Entry 2ORQ (X-ray diffraction, 2.10 A resolution); this record covers chain A.

# Chain A
Name: Nitric oxide synthase, inducible
From: Mus musculus
Notes: EC 1.14.13.39; fragment: oxygenase domain 114-498
Reference sequence: P29477 (NOS2_MOUSE); residues 114-498 here = UniProt positions 114-498
Amino-acid sequence (389 residues; numbered 114 to 502; the number before each row is that of its first residue):
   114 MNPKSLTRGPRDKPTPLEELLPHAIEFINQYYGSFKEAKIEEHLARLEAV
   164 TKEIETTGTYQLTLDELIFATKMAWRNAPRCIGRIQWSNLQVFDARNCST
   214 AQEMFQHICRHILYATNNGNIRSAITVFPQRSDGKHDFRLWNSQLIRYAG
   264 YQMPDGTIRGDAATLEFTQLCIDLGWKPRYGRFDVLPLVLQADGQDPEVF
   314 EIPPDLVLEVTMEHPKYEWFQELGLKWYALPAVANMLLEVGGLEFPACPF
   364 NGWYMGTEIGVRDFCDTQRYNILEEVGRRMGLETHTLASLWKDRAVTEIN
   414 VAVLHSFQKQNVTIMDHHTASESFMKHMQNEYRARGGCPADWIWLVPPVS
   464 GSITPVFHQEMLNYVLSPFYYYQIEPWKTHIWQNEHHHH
Not modelled in the structure: 266, 326-335, 372-412, 446-477, 498-502
Construct notes: expression tag (499-502)
Metal / ion sites: heme Fe: C194 (together with 4-(1H-imidazol-1-yl)phenol)
Residues lining bound ligands:
  - heme (HEM): T184, W188, A191, P192, R193, C194, I195, G196, Q199, L203, S236, M349, F363, N364, G365, W366, M368, M428, Y483, Y485
  - 1-(1,3-benzodioxol-5-yl)methanamine (MR1): W366, Y367, M368, E371
  - 4-(1H-imidazol-1-yl)phenol (MSR): C194, Q257, P344, A345, V346, F363, N364, G365
UniProt features mapped onto this chain:
  - binding site (heme b): C194, Y485
  - binding site (L-arginine): Q257, W366, Y367, E371
  - binding site ((6R)-L-erythro-5,6,7,8-tetrahydrobiopterin): R375, I456, W457, F470
  - natural variant: C211 (C211R: In strain: NOD/LtJ)

# Summary
Bound to chain A: heme, 4-(1H-imidazol-1-yl)phenol and 1-(1,3-benzodioxol-5-yl)methanamine. Curated annotation
(UniProt) lists heme b-binding residues C194 and Y485, 4 L-arginine-binding residues and 4
(6R)-L-erythro-5,6,7,8-tetrahydrobiopterin-binding residues.
Chain A is Nitric oxide synthase, inducible (Mus musculus); the structure, Murine Inducible Nitric Oxide
Synthase Oxygenase Domain (DELTA 114) 4-(imidazol-1-yl)phenol and piperonylamine Complex, was determined by
X-ray diffraction together with 2ORR, 2ORS, 2ORT, 2ORO and 2ORP from the same study.
